4PV1 - chains E and F of the 8 polymer chains in the assembly; structure by X-ray diffraction, 3.00 A resolution.

Chain E:
Molecule: Cytochrome b6-f complex subunit 6
Organism: Mastigocladus laminosus
Reference sequence: P83795 (PETL_MASLA); residues 1-32 here = UniProt positions 1-32
Amino-acid sequence (32 residues; row label = number of the first residue in the row):
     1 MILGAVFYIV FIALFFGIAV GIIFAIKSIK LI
Unresolved in the structure: 1, 30-32
Ligand contacts: dioleoyl-phosphatidylcholine (OPC; (7R,17E)-4-hydroxy-N,N,N,7-tetramethyl-7-[(8E)-octadec-8-enoyloxy]-10-oxo-3,5,9-trioxa-4-phosphaheptacos-17-en-1-aminium 4-oxide): Gly4, Ala5, Tyr8

Chain F:
Molecule: Cytochrome b6-f complex subunit 7
Organism: Mastigocladus laminosus
Reference sequence: P83796 (PETM_MASLA); residue numbers follow UniProt; this construct covers 1-35
Amino-acid sequence (35 residues; numbered 1 to 35; the number before each row is that of its first residue):
     1 MTEEMLYAAL LSFGLIFVGW GLGVLLLKIQ GAEKE
Unresolved in the structure: 1, 33-35
Ligand contacts:
  - beta-carotene (BCR): Ile16, Phe17, Trp20
  - dioleoyl-phosphatidylcholine (OPC; (7R,17E)-4-hydroxy-N,N,N,7-tetramethyl-7-[(8E)-octadec-8-enoyloxy]-10-oxo-3,5,9-trioxa-4-phosphaheptacos-17-en-1-aminium 4-oxide): Glu4, Tyr7, Ala8, Leu11, Ser12, Gly14, Leu15, Val18

Chain E / chain F interface:
Pairs across the interface (10; chain E residue first):
  Tyr8(E) - Leu15(F)
  Tyr8(E) - Val18(F)
  Ile12(E) - Leu22(F)  hydrophobic
  Phe16(E) - Leu22(F)  hydrophobic
  Phe16(E) - Leu26(F)  hydrophobic
  Phe16(E) - Ile29(F)  hydrophobic
  Val20(E) - Ile29(F)  hydrophobic
  Ile23(E) - Gln30(F)
  Phe24(E) - Ile29(F)  hydrophobic
  Lys27(E) - Gln30(F)  hydrogen bond (side chain-backbone)
Other interface residues (no listed pair), chain E (8 interface residues in all): Ala19

Overview:
8 residues of chain E face 6 of chain F across their interface; the contacts include 1 hydrogen bond. Its one
hydrogen-bonded contact is Lys27(E)-Gln30(F). Dioleoyl-phosphatidylcholine is bound between chain E and chain
F. Bound to chain F: beta-carotene.
Chain E is Cytochrome b6-f complex subunit 6 and chain F is Cytochrome b6-f complex subunit 7, both from
Mastigocladus laminosus; the structure, Cytochrome B6F structure from M. laminosus with the quinone analog
inhibitor stigmatellin, was determined by X-ray diffraction.
